PDB entry 1AMR | X-ray diffraction, 2.10 A resolution | chain A

== Chain A ==
Protein: Aspartate aminotransferase
Source organism: Escherichia coli
Notes: EC 2.6.1.1
UniProt: P00509 (AAT_ECOLI); the construct has insertions or renumbered stretches relative to UniProt, so the offset changes along the chain: 5-64 = UniProt 1-60; 66-126 = UniProt 61-121; 133-152 = UniProt 123-142; 154-231 = UniProt 143-220; 1 more segments
Sequence (396 residues; row label = number of the first residue in the row; note: 9 numbers in that range are skipped by the numbering (no residue carries them; nothing is unmodelled there)):
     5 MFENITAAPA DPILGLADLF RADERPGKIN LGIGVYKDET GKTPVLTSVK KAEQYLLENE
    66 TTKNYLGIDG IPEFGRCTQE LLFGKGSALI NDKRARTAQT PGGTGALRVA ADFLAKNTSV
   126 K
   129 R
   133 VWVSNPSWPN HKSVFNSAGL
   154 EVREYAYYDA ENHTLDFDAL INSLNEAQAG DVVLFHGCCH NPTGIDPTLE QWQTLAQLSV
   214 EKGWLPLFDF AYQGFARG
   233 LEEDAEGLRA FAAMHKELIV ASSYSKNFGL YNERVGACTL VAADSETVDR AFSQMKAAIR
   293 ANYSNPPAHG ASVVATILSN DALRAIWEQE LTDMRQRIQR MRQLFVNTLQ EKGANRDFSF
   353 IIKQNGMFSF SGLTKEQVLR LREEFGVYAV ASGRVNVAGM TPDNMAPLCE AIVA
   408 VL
Small-molecule neighbours:
  - maleic acid (MAE): I17, L18, G36, I37, G38, Y70, W140, N194, Y225, K258, R292, S296, F360, R386
  - 4'-deoxy-4'-aminopyridoxal-5'-phosphate (PMP): Y70, G107, G108, T109, L112, W140, H143, H189, N194, D222, A224, Y225, S255, S257, K258, R266
Swiss-Prot annotation at these positions:
  - binding site (L-aspartate): G38, W140, N194, R386
  - modified residue: K258 (N6-(pyridoxal phosphate)lysine)

== In short ==
Chain A binds 4'-deoxy-4'-aminopyridoxal-5'-phosphate and maleic acid. Curated annotation (UniProt) lists 4
L-aspartate-binding residues.
Chain A is Aspartate aminotransferase (Escherichia coli); the structure, X-ray crystallographic study of
pyridoxamine 5'-phosphate-type aspartate aminotransferases from escherichia coli in three forms, was
determined by X-ray diffraction (same publication as 1AMQ and 1AMS).
